9DMG - chains E and D of the 5 polymer chains in the assembly; structure by electron microscopy, 2.05 A resolution.

== Chain E ==
Molecule: Acetylcholine receptor subunit beta
Source organism: Homo sapiens
UniProtKB: P11230 (ACHB_HUMAN); residues -22 to 478 here correspond to UniProt positions 1-501 (UniProt number = residue number + 23)
Chain sequence (503 residues; numbered -22 to 480; the number before each row is that of its first residue; numbers below 1 keep their minus sign (Met-22 is residue -22)):
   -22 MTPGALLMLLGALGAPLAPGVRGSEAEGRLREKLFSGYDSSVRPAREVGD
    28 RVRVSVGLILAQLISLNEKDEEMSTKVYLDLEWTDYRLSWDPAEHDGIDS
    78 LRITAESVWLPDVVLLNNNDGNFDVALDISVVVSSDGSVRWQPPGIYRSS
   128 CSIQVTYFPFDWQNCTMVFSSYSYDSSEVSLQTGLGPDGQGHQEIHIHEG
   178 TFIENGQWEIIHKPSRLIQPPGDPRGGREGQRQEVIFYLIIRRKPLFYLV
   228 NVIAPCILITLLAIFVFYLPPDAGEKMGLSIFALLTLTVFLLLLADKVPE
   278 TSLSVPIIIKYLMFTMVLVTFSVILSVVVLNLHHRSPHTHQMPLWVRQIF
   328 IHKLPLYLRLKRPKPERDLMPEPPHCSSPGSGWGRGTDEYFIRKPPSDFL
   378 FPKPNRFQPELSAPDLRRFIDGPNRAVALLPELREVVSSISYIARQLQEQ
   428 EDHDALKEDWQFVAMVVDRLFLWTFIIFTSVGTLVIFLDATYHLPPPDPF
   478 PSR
Unresolved in the structure: -22 to 0, 164-167, 200-205, 342-406
Sequence notes: expression tag (479-480)
Cystine bridges: Cys128-Cys142
Covalent attachments: N-acetylglucosamine (NAG) linked to Asn141
UniProt features mapped onto this chain:
  - modified residue: Tyr367 (Phosphotyrosine)
  - glycosylation: Asn141 (N-linked (GlcNAc...) asparagine)

== Chain D ==
Molecule: Acetylcholine receptor subunit delta
Source organism: Homo sapiens
UniProtKB: Q07001 (ACHD_HUMAN); residues -20 to 496 here correspond to UniProt positions 1-517 (UniProt number = residue number + 21)
Chain sequence (517 residues; numbered -20 to 496; the number before each row is that of its first residue; numbers below 1 keep their minus sign (Met-20 is residue -20)):
   -20 MEGPVLTLGLLAALAVCGSWGLNEEERLIRHLFQEKGYNKELRPVAHKEE
    30 SVDVALALTLSNLISLKEVEETLTTNVWIEHGWTDNRLKWNAEEFGNISV
    80 LRLPPDMVWLPEIVLENNNDGSFQISYSCNVLVYHYGFVYWLPPAIFRSS
   130 CPISVTYFPFDWQNCSLKFSSLKYTAKEITLSLKQDAKENRTYPVEWIII
   180 DPEGFTENGEWEIVHRPARVNVDPRAPLDSPSRQDITFYLIIRRKPLFYI
   230 INILVPCVLISFMVNLVFYLPADSGEKTSVAISVLLAQSVFLLLISKRLP
   280 ATSMAIPLIGKFLLFGMVLVTMVVVICVIVLNIHFRTPSTHVLSEGVKKL
   330 FLETLPELLHMSRPAEDGPSPGALVRRSSSLGYISKAEEYFLLKSRSDLM
   380 FEKQSERHGLARRLTTARRPPASSEQAQQELFNELKPAVDGANFIVNHMR
   430 DQNNYNEEKDSWNRVARTVDRLCLFVVTPVMVVGTAWIFLQGVYNQPPPQ
   480 PFPGDPYSYNVQDKRFI
Unresolved in the structure: -20 to 0, 345-407
Cystine bridges: Cys130-Cys144
Covalent attachments: N-acetylglucosamine (NAG) linked to Asn143
UniProt features mapped onto this chain:
  - modified residue: Tyr369 (Phosphotyrosine)
  - glycosylation (N-linked (GlcNAc...) asparagine): Asn76, Asn143

== Chain E / chain D interface ==
Residue-residue contacts - 97 pairs, chain E then chain D:
  Ser1(E) with Leu21(D); Arg22(D), hydrogen bond (side chain-backbone); Val24(D), hydrogen bond (backbone-backbone); Ala25(D)
  Glu4(E) with Leu21(D); Lys27(D)
  Gly5(E) with Leu21(D)
  Arg8(E) with Leu21(D)
  Gln39(E) with Ser129(D), hydrogen bond
  Lys53(E) with Glu95(D), hydrogen bond (side chain-backbone); Asn96(D); Asn97(D), hydrogen bond; Phe102(D)
  Tyr55(E) with Glu95(D), hydrogen bond; Leu151(D)
  Ile75(E) with Lys27(D)
  Ser77(E) with Lys27(D), hydrogen bond (backbone-side chain); Lys156(D)
  Leu78(E) with Lys27(D)
  Arg79(E) with Leu151(D); Lys152(D), hydrogen bond (side chain-backbone); Thr154(D); Glu157(D)
  Thr81(E) with Lys152(D)
  Leu104(E) with Gln103(D)
  Ile106(E) with Leu151(D), hydrophobic; Lys152(D)
  Ser107(E) with Lys152(D)
  Pro121(E) with Phe102(D), hydrophobic; Leu151(D), hydrophobic
  Ile123(E) with Gly100(D)
  Ile180(E) with Ser129(D)
  Gly183(E) with Thr281(D); Ser282(D), hydrogen bond (backbone-backbone)
  Gln184(E) with Ala280(D)
  Lys221(E) with Ser282(D)
  Leu223(E) with Ser282(D); Ile285(D), hydrophobic
  Phe224(E) with Ala280(D), hydrophobic
  Val227(E) with Ile285(D), hydrophobic
  Asn228(E) with Leu271(D)
  Leu235(E) with Thr300(D)
  Leu239(E) with Ile261(D), hydrophobic; Leu264(D), hydrophobic; Thr300(D); Val303(D), hydrophobic
  Phe242(E) with Val304(D), hydrophobic; Val307(D)
  Tyr245(E) with Val307(D); Asn311(D), hydrogen bond (backbone-side chain); Arg315(D), hydrogen bond
  Leu246(E) with Val307(D); Leu310(D), hydrophobic
  Pro247(E) with Leu310(D); Asn311(D); Phe314(D), hydrophobic
  Asp249(E) with Phe314(D)
  Ala250(E) with Phe314(D), hydrophobic
  Glu252(E) with Gly254(D); Glu255(D); Lys256(D), hydrogen bond (side chain-backbone); Thr257(D), hydrogen bond; Leu310(D)
  Leu256(E) with Ile261(D), hydrophobic; Val303(D), hydrophobic
  Phe259(E) with Ile261(D), hydrophobic; Ser262(D); Leu265(D), hydrophobic
  Leu262(E) with Leu265(D), hydrophobic
  Thr263(E) with Leu265(D); Ser268(D)
  Val266(E) with Leu265(D), hydrophobic
  Phe267(E) with Ser268(D); Leu271(D), hydrophobic
  Leu269(E) with Leu272(D), hydrophobic
  Leu270(E) with Leu272(D), hydrophobic; Ser275(D)
  Lys274(E) with Ser275(D), hydrogen bond (side chain-backbone)
  Pro340(E) with Pro317(D); Ser318(D); Thr319(D); His320(D); Val321(D), hydrophobic
  Arg411(E) with Glu413(D), salt bridge
  Val414(E) with Ala417(D), hydrophobic
  Ile417(E) with Ala417(D); Ala421(D)
  Ile420(E) with Ile424(D), hydrophobic
  Ala421(E) with Gly420(D); Phe423(D)
  Leu424(E) with Phe423(D), hydrophobic; Ile424(D), hydrophobic
  Gln425(E) with Phe423(D)
  Glu428(E) with Phe423(D); His427(D)
  Met442(E) with Thr319(D); His320(D)
Other interface residues (no listed pair), chain E (62 interface residues in all): Glu2, Ile41, Ala103, His175, Ala231, Pro232, Ala260, Asp273, Glu435
Other interface residues (no listed pair), chain D (70 interface residues in all): Val93, Asn98, Asp99, Tyr153, Asp202, Asp208, Pro210, Ser258, Val269, Lys276, Pro279, Ala284, Leu293, Met296, Val297, Ile308, Leu414

== In short ==
Chain E and chain D form an interface of 62 and 70 residues respectively, with 14 hydrogen bonds and 1 salt
bridge. Among the polar pairs are Arg411(E)-Glu413(D), Ser1(E)-Arg22(D) and Gln39(E)-Ser129(D).
N-acetylglucosamine is covalently linked to Asn141(E). Covalently linked N-acetylglucosamine: at Asn143(D).
Here chain E is Acetylcholine receptor subunit beta and chain D is Acetylcholine receptor subunit delta, both
from Homo sapiens. Entry 9DMG (Human muscle nAChR apo state) was determined by electron microscopy (same
publication as 9DMH, 9DMJ, 9DMK, 9DML, 9DMQ, 9DMS and 9DMT).
